PDB entry 7QHO | electron microscopy, 3.10 A resolution | chains B and O of the 26 polymer chains in the assembly

== Chain B (and O) ==
Name: Cytochrome bc1 complex cytochrome b subunit
Source organism: Corynebacterium glutamicum ATCC 13032
Notes: EC 7.1.1.8; chain O of this document is another copy of the same molecule, construct and numbering; everything in this record applies to it too
Reference sequence: Q79VE9 (QCRB_CORGL); residues 1-539 here = UniProt positions 1-539
Chain sequence (539 residues; numbered 1 to 539; the number before each row is that of its first residue):
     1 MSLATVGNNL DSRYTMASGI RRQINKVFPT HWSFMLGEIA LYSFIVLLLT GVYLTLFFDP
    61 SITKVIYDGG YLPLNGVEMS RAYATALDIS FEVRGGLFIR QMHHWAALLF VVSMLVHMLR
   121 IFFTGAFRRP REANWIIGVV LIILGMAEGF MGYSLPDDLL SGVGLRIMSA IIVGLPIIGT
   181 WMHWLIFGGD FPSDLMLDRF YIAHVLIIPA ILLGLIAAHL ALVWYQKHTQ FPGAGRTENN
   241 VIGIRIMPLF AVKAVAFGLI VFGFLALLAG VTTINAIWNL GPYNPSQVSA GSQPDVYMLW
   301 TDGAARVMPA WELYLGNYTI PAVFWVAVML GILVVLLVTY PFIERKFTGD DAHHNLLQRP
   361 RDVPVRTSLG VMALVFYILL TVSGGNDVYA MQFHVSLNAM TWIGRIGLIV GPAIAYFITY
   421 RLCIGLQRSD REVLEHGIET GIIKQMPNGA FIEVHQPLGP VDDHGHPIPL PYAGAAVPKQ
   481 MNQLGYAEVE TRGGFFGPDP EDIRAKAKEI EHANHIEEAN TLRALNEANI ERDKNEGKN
Disordered / not traced: 535-539
Ion coordination: heme Fe site 1: His103, His204; heme Fe site 2: His117, His219
Small-molecule neighbours:
  - 1,2-Distearoyl-sn-glycerophosphoethanolamine (3PE): Leu3, Ala4, Met247, Pro248, Val252
  - 1,2-diacyl-glycerol-3-sn-phosphate (3PH): Leu115, Ile378, Thr381, Val382, Gly385, Val388, Tyr389, Gln392, Phe393
  - 9YF ((2R)-2-(hexadecanoyloxy)-3-{[(S)-hydroxy{[(1R,2R,3R,4R,5R,6S)-2,3,4,5,6-pentahydroxycyclohexyl]oxy}phosphoryl]oxy}propyl (9S)-9-methyloctadecanoate), molecule 1: Glu92, Val93, Arg94
  - 9YF, molecule 2: Ser396, Asn398, Ala399, Trp402, Ile403, Ile406
  - diacyl glycerol (DGA): Met308, Trp311, Glu312, Leu313, Trp325
  - heme (HEM), molecule 1: Ser33, Phe34, Met35, Leu36, Gly37, Glu38, Ala40, Leu41, Phe110, Met114, His117, Met118, Arg120, Ile121, Ala126, Arg131, Asn134, Trp135, Gly138, Val139, Leu141, Ile142, Ile216, His219, Leu220, Val223, His228, Thr229
  - heme (HEM), molecule 2: Phe44, Leu47, Leu48, Gly51, Val52, Leu54, Thr55, Phe58, Ile89, Arg100, His103, His104, Ala107, Phe110, Gly145, Glu148, Gly149, Gly152, Tyr153, Leu155, Pro156, Tyr201, His204, Val205, Pro209, Leu212, Asn275, Tyr297
  - IZL ([(2R)-3-[[(1S,2R,3S,4S,5R,6R)-2-[(2R,3S,4S,5S,6R)-6-[[(2S,3S,4S,5S,6R)-6-[[(2S,3S,4S,5S,6R)-6-(hydroxymethyl)-3-[(2R,3S,4S,5S,6R)-6-(hydroxymethyl)-3,4,5-tris(oxidanyl)oxan-2-yl]oxy-4,5-bis(oxidanyl)oxan-2-yl]oxymethyl]-3,4,5-tris(oxidanyl)oxan-2-yl]oxymethyl]-3,4,5-tris(oxidanyl)oxan-2-yl]oxy-3,4,5-tris(oxidanyl)-6-[(2R,3S,4S,5S,6R)-3,4,5-tris(oxidanyl)-6-(undecanoyloxymethyl)oxan-2-yl]oxy-cyclohexyl]oxy-oxidanyl-phosphoryl]oxy-2-undecanoyloxy-propyl] (10R)-10-methyldodecanoate): Ile177, Ile178, Thr180, Trp181, Met182, Asn317, Tyr318
  - lycopene (LYC): Leu115, Val139, Ile142, Ile143, Met146, Trp300, Leu333, Val334, Leu337, Met372, Ala373, Phe376, Tyr377, Leu408, Ile409, Pro412, Ala413
  - menaquinone-9 (MQ9), molecule 1: Phe28, Glu38, Leu41, Tyr42, Leu220, Trp224, Phe250, Ala254, Val255, Gly258, Leu259
  - menaquinone-9 (MQ9), molecule 2: Val46, Leu49, Thr50, Val52, Tyr53, Phe98, Ile99, Met102, Phe262
  - menaquinone-9 (MQ9), molecule 3: Phe150, Ile167, Ile171, Pro294, Met298, Thr301, Asp302, Ala327, Leu330, Val334

== How chain B and chain O interact ==
Residue-residue contacts - 44 pairs, chain B then chain O:
  Ser12(B) with Arg129(O), hydrogen bond
  Arg13(B) with Arg129(O); Pro130(O); Glu132(O), salt bridge; Gln226(O); Arg345(O)
  Tyr14(B) with Ala133(O); Leu222(O), hydrophobic; Tyr225(O), hydrogen bond (backbone-side chain)
  Thr15(B) with Tyr225(O), hydrogen bond
  Thr55(B) with Ile202(O)
  Leu56(B) with Arg199(O), hydrogen bond (backbone-side chain)
  Phe57(B) with Leu195(O); Arg199(O)
  Phe58(B) with Asp198(O)
  Asp59(B) with Pro60(O); Ser61(O), hydrogen bond; Asp198(O)
  Pro60(B) with Asp59(O); Asp198(O)
  Ser61(B) with Asp59(O), hydrogen bond; Ser61(O), hydrogen bond
  Arg129(B) with Ser12(O), hydrogen bond; Arg13(O)
  Pro130(B) with Arg13(O)
  Glu132(B) with Arg13(O), salt bridge
  Ala133(B) with Tyr14(O)
  Leu195(B) with Phe57(O)
  Asp198(B) with Phe58(O); Asp59(O); Pro60(O)
  Arg199(B) with Leu56(O), hydrogen bond (side chain-backbone); Phe57(O)
  Tyr201(B) with Tyr201(O), hydrophobic
  Ile202(B) with Thr55(O)
  Val205(B) with Leu206(O)
  Leu206(B) with Val205(O); Leu206(O), hydrophobic
  Leu222(B) with Tyr14(O), hydrophobic
  Tyr225(B) with Tyr14(O), hydrogen bond (side chain-backbone); Thr15(O), hydrogen bond
  Gln226(B) with Arg13(O); Tyr14(O)
  Arg345(B) with Arg13(O)
Interface residues without a listed pair, chain B (34 interface residues in all): Met16, Val52, Thr63, Arg81, Asp194, Ile207, Asp351, His353
Interface residues without a listed pair, chain O (34 interface residues in all): Met16, Val52, Thr63, Val65, Arg81, Asp194, Ile207, His353

== Overview ==
Chain B and chain O each contribute 34 residues to their interface; the contacts include 11 hydrogen bonds and
2 salt bridges. Polar contacts include Arg13(B)-Glu132(O), Ser12(B)-Arg129(O) and Tyr14(B)-Tyr225(O).
Chain B and chain O are both Cytochrome bc1 complex cytochrome b subunit (Corynebacterium glutamicum ATCC
13032); the structure, Cytochrome bcc-aa3 supercomplex (respiratory supercomplex III2/IV2) from
Corynebacterium glutamicum (as isolated), was determined by electron microscopy together with 7QHM from the
same study.
